Entry 8GPZ (X-ray diffraction, 1.53 A resolution); this record covers chain A.

== Chain A ==
Protein: Bromodomain-containing protein 4
Organism: Homo sapiens
UniProtKB: O60885 (BRD4_HUMAN); residues 44-166 here = UniProt positions 44-166
Amino-acid sequence (124 residues; numbered 43 to 166; the number before each row is that of its first residue):
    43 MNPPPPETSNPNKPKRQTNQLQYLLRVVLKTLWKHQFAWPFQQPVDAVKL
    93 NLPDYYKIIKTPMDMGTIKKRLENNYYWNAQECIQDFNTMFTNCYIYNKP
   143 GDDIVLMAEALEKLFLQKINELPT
Construct notes: initiating methionine (43)
UniProt features mapped onto this chain:
  - site: Asn140 (Acetylated histone binding)
  - cross-link: Lys99 (Glycyl lysine isopeptide (Lys-Gly) (interchain with G-Cter in SUMO2))
  - natural variant: Asp145 (D145G: Found in a patient with a neurodevelopmental syndrome; uncertain significance)
  - mutagenesis: Asn140 (N140A: Abolishes binding to acetylated histones)
Metal / ion sites: Na+: Tyr65, Lys160, Glu163
Residues lining bound ligands: KC3 (3-methyl-6-(4-methylpiperidin-1-yl)-[1,2,4]triazolo[4,3-b]pyridazine): Trp81, Pro82, Phe83, Val87, Leu92, Leu94, Tyr97, Cys136, Tyr139, Asn140, Ile146, Met149
What the authors report for this chain:
  - binding site for KC3: Val87, Asn140

== In short ==
Ligands of chain A: compound KC3. Tyr65, Lys160 and Glu163 form the Na+ site. From UniProt: one mutagenesis
site. From the paper: a binding site for KC3 at Val87 and Asn140.
Chain A is Bromodomain-containing protein 4 (Homo sapiens); the structure, Crystal structure of BRD4
bromodomain 1 (BD1) in complex with C239-0012, was determined by X-ray diffraction (same publication as 7YMG,
7YQ9 and 8GQ0).
